Entry 4MLQ (X-ray diffraction, 1.60 A resolution); this record covers chain A.

# Chain A
Protein: Porphobilinogen deaminase
Organism: Bacillus megaterium
Notes: EC 2.5.1.61; fragment: porphobilinogen deaminase
UniProt: Q8GCA8 (Q8GCA8_BACME); residues 1-310 here = UniProt positions 1-310
Amino-acid sequence (312 residues; row label = number of the first residue in the row; numbers below 1 keep their minus sign (Ser-1 is residue -1)):
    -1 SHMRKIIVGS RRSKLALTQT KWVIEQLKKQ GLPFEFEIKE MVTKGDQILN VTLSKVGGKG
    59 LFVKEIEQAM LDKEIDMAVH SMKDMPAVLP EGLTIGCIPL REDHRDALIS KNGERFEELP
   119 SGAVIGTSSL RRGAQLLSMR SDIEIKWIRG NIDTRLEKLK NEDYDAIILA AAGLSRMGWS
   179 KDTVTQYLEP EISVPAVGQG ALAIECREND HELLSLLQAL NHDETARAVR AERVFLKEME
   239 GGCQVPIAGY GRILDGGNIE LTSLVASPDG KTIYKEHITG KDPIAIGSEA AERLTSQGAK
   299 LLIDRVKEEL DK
Unresolved in the structure: 40-60, 309-310
Sequence notes: expression tag (-1 to 0)
Covalently attached groups: dipyrromethane cofactor (DPM) linked to Cys241; Dipyrromethanone (29P) linked to Cys241
Ligand contacts: Dipyrromethanone / dipyrromethane cofactor: Arg9, Ser11, Leu13, Ala14, Gln17, Ser79, Lys81, Asp82, Thr125, Ser126, Ser127, Arg129, Arg130, Ile146, Arg147, Gly148, Asn149, Ile150, Arg153, Leu167, Ala168, Gly171, Arg174, Ala194, Gln197, Gly198
Reported in the primary citation:
  - binding site for dipyrromethane cofactor: Asp82, Cys241
  - conformationally variable residues (order/disorder transition): Lys42 to Lys62
  - catalytic residues: Asp82 (proposed by the authors, not directly observed)

# In short
Bound to chain A: Dipyrromethanone / dipyrromethane cofactor. From the paper: the catalytic residue Asp82; a
binding site for dipyrromethane cofactor at Asp82 and Cys241.
Chain A is Porphobilinogen deaminase (Bacillus megaterium); the structure, Crystal structure of Bacillus
megaterium porphobilinogen deaminase, was determined by X-ray diffraction (same publication as 4MLV).
